PDB entry 9C4C | electron microscopy, 3.09 A resolution | chains B and H of the 6 polymer chains in the assembly

[Chain B]
Molecule: 38-nt DNA strand
Sequence (38 nucleotides; numbered -60 to -23; the number before each row is that of its first residue; numbers below 1 keep their minus sign (DT-60 is residue -60)):
   -60 TGTTTCCTGT TTACTAATAA ATAAGGTGAC AGAAAAAA

[Chain H]
Protein: HTH-type transcriptional regulator MntR
Organism: Bacillus subtilis
UniProt: P54512 (MNTR_BACSU); residues 1-142 here = UniProt positions 1-142
Sequence (142 residues; row label = number of the first residue in the row):
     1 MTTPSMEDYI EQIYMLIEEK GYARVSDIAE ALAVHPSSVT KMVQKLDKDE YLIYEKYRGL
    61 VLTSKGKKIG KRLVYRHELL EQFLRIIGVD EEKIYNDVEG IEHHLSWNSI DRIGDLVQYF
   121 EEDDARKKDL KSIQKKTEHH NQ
Not modelled in the structure: 1-2, 139-142
Bound ions: Mn2+ site 1: Asp8, Glu99, Glu102, His103; Mn2+ site 2: Glu11, His77, Glu99, Glu102
What the authors report for this chain:
  - binding site for the 39-nt DNA strand: Arg24, Val25, Ser26, His35 to Lys48, Tyr54, Lys56, Tyr57, Arg58
  - specificity-determining residues: Pro36
  - mutagenesis - Y22A: abolished binding to P84
  - mutagenesis - Y22A, D27A: unchanged binding to C84
  - mutagenesis - Y22A, D27A: unchanged binding to H26
  - mutagenesis - D27A: increased binding to P84

[Chain B / chain H interface]
Contacting residue pairs (7):
  DT-60(B) with Tyr22(H), hydrogen bond to the phosphate
  DG-59(B) with Arg24(H), salt bridge to the phosphate; Val25(H), phosphate contact
  DT-58(B) with Thr40(H), sugar contact; Tyr54(H), hydrogen bond to the phosphate; Lys56(H), salt bridge to the phosphate
  DT-57(B) with Lys56(H), salt bridge to the phosphate
Other interface residues (no listed pair), chain H (8 interface residues in all): Pro36, Ser37

[In short]
Chain B and chain H form an interface of 4 and 8 residues respectively; the contacts include 2 hydrogen bonds
and 3 salt bridges. Polar contacts include DT-60(B)-Tyr22(H), DT-58(B)-Tyr54(H) and DG-59(B)-Arg24(H). From
the paper: a binding site for the 39-nt DNA strand at Arg24(H), Val25(H) and Ser26(H) among others; Y22A of
chain H abolishes binding to P84.
Chain B is a 38-nt DNA strand and chain H is HTH-type transcriptional regulator MntR (Bacillus subtilis); the
structure, The structure of two MntR dimers bound to the native mnep promoter sequence, was determined by
electron microscopy together with 9C4D from the same study.
